Entry 6B6Y (X-ray diffraction, 2.60 A resolution); this record covers chains A and B.

[Chain A (and B)]
Name: Carbon monoxide dehydrogenase
From: Desulfovibrio vulgaris
Notes: EC 1.2.7.4; chain B of this document is another copy of the same molecule, construct and numbering; everything in this record applies to it too
UniProt: Q72A99 (Q72A99_DESVH); numbering as in UniProt (aligned over 2-629)
Chain sequence (637 residues; each row starts with the number of its first residue; numbers below 1 keep their minus sign (Met-7 is residue -7)):
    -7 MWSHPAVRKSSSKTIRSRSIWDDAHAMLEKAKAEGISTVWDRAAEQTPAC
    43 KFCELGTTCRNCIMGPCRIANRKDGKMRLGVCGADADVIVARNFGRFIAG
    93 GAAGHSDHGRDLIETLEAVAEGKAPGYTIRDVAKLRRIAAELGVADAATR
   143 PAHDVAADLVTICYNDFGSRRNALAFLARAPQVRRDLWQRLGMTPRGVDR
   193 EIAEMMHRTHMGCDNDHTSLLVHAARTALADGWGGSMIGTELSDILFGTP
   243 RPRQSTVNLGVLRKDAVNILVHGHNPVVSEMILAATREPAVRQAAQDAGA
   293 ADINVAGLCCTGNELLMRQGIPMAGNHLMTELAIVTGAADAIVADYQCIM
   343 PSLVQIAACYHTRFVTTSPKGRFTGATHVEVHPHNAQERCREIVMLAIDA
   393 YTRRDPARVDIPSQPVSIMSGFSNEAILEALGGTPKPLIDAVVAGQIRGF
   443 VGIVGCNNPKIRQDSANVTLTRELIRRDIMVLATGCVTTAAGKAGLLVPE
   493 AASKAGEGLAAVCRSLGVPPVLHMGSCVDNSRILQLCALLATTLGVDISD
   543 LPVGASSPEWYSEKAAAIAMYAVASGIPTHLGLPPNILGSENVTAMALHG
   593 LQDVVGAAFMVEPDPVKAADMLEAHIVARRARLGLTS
Disordered / not traced: -7 to 7, 64-67, 287-288 (chain B: -7 to 5, 64-66, 288-290, 629)
Sequence notes: expression tag (-7 to 1)
Ion coordination: 2Fe-2S cluster Fe: Cys42, Cys45 (shared with Cys42(B), Cys45(B) of chain B); 4Fe-4S cluster Fe: Cys51, Cys54, Cys59, Cys74; Fe(4)-Ni(1)-S(4) cluster, oxidized Ni: His266, Cys301, Cys302, Cys340, Cys448, Cys478, Cys519, Lys556
Ligand contacts:
  - Fe(4)-Ni(1)-S(4) cluster, oxidized (CUV): His266, Cys301, Cys302, Asn305, His319, Cys340, Val446, Gly447, Cys448, Gly477, Cys478, Cys519, Tyr553, Ser554, Lys556, Ala557
  - 2Fe-2S cluster (FES): Cys42, Phe44, Cys45, Thr50, Arg60
  - 4Fe-4S cluster (SF4): Cys51, Arg52, Asn53, Cys54, Met56, Gly57, Pro58, Cys59, Gly72, Val73, Cys74, Ala76, Ile81, Arg84, Met203
From the paper describing this entry:
  - Fe(4)-Ni(1)-S(4) cluster, oxidized coordination: Cys301
  - catalytic residues: Lys556 (citing earlier work)

[How chain A and chain B interact]
Contacting residue pairs (194; chain A residue first):
  Val31(A) with Val73(B)
  Arg34(A) with Gly72(B), hydrogen bond (side chain-backbone); Val73(B), hydrogen bond (side chain-backbone); Cys74(B); Gly75(B)
  Ala35(A) with Val73(B), hydrophobic
  Glu37(A) with Lys68(B); Met69(B), hydrogen bond (side chain-backbone)
  Gln38(A) with Pro58(B); Cys59(B); Arg60(B), hydrogen bond (side chain-backbone); Met69(B); Leu71(B), hydrogen bond (side chain-backbone); Val73(B)
  Pro40(A) with Arg60(B), hydrogen bond (backbone-side chain)
  Ala41(A) with Pro58(B); Arg60(B)
  Cys42(A) with Arg60(B)
  Cys45(A) with Thr50(B); Arg52(B); Pro58(B), hydrophobic
  Thr50(A) with Cys45(B)
  Arg52(A) with Cys45(B); Phe89(B)
  Asn53(A) with Phe89(B); Glu555(B)
  Cys54(A) with Phe89(B), hydrophobic; Tyr553(B)
  Ile55(A) with Asn450(B); Lys452(B), hydrogen bond (backbone-side chain); Trp552(B); Tyr553(B), hydrogen bond (backbone-backbone); Leu575(B), hydrophobic
  Met56(A) with His319(B); Asn450(B); Pro451(B); Lys452(B), hydrogen bond (backbone-side chain); Tyr553(B), hydrophobic
  Gly57(A) with Lys452(B), hydrogen bond (backbone-side chain)
  Pro58(A) with Gln38(B); Ala41(B); Cys45(B), hydrophobic
  Cys59(A) with Gln38(B)
  Arg60(A) with Gln38(B), hydrogen bond (backbone-side chain)
  Lys68(A) with Glu37(B)
  Met69(A) with Glu37(B), hydrogen bond (backbone-side chain); Gln38(B)
  Leu71(A) with Gln38(B), hydrogen bond (backbone-side chain)
  Gly72(A) with Arg34(B), hydrogen bond (backbone-side chain)
  Val73(A) with Val31(B); Arg34(B), hydrogen bond (backbone-side chain); Ala35(B), hydrophobic; Gln38(B)
  Cys74(A) with Arg34(B); Met342(B); Pro343(B); Ser344(B), hydrogen bond (backbone-backbone)
  Gly75(A) with Arg34(B); Pro343(B)
  Ala76(A) with Pro343(B)
  Arg88(A) with Gly92(B); Met198(B); Glu555(B), salt bridge
  Phe89(A) with Arg52(B); Asn53(B); Cys54(B), hydrophobic
  Gly92(A) with Arg88(B); Met198(B)
  Ala95(A) with Ala195(B); Met198(B), hydrophobic; His199(B)
  Gly96(A) with His199(B)
  Asp99(A) with Glu196(B); His199(B)
  Arg102(A) with Ser161(B), hydrogen bond; Arg192(B)
  Glu106(A) with Arg192(B), salt bridge
  Glu109(A) with Arg162(B), salt bridge
  Thr153(A) with Arg162(B), hydrogen bond
  Tyr156(A) with Ser161(B); Arg162(B)
  Phe159(A) with Phe159(B); Gly160(B)
  Gly160(A) with Phe159(B)
  Ser161(A) with Arg102(B), hydrogen bond; Tyr156(B); Phe159(B)
  Arg162(A) with Glu109(B), salt bridge; Thr153(B), hydrogen bond; Tyr156(B)
  Asp191(A) with Asp191(B); Arg192(B); Ala195(B)
  Arg192(A) with Arg102(B); Glu106(B), salt bridge; Asp191(B)
  Ala195(A) with Ala95(B); Asp99(B); Asp191(B)
  Glu196(A) with Asp99(B); Lys362(B)
  Met198(A) with Arg88(B); Gly92(B); Ala95(B), hydrophobic; Met198(B), hydrophobic
  His199(A) with Ala95(B); Gly96(B); Asp99(B); Tyr338(B); Gln339(B), hydrogen bond; Lys362(B)
  Arg200(A) with Pro361(B), hydrogen bond (side chain-backbone); Lys362(B)
  His202(A) with Gly92(B); Gln339(B), hydrogen bond; Ser554(B); Glu555(B); Lys556(B), hydrogen bond (side chain-backbone)
  Met203(A) with His319(B); Gln339(B); Cys340(B), hydrogen bond (backbone-backbone); Met342(B), hydrophobic; Tyr553(B)
  Gly204(A) with Tyr338(B); Gln339(B), hydrogen bond (backbone-backbone); Cys340(B), hydrogen bond (backbone-backbone); Ile341(B), hydrogen bond (backbone-backbone); Phe365(B)
  Cys205(A) with Tyr338(B), hydrophobic; Gln339(B), hydrogen bond; Lys362(B), hydrogen bond (side chain-backbone); Gly363(B); Arg364(B); Phe365(B)
  Asp206(A) with Lys362(B); Arg364(B)
  Asn207(A) with Pro343(B); Arg364(B), hydrogen bond (backbone-backbone); Phe365(B); Thr366(B), hydrogen bond (backbone-backbone)
  Asp208(A) with Arg364(B), hydrogen bond (backbone-backbone); Thr366(B), hydrogen bond
  Ser211(A) with Arg364(B)
  His319(A) with Met56(B); Met203(B)
  Tyr338(A) with His199(B); Gly204(B); Cys205(B), hydrophobic
  Gln339(A) with His199(B), hydrogen bond; His202(B), hydrogen bond; Met203(B); Gly204(B), hydrogen bond (backbone-backbone); Cys205(B)
  Cys340(A) with Met203(B), hydrogen bond (backbone-backbone); Gly204(B), hydrogen bond (backbone-backbone)
  Ile341(A) with Gly204(B), hydrogen bond (backbone-backbone)
  Met342(A) with Cys74(B); Met203(B), hydrophobic
  Pro343(A) with Cys74(B); Gly75(B); Ala76(B); Asn207(B)
  Ser344(A) with Cys74(B), hydrogen bond (backbone-backbone)
  Pro361(A) with Arg200(B), hydrogen bond (backbone-side chain)
  Lys362(A) with Glu196(B); His199(B); Arg200(B); Cys205(B), hydrogen bond (backbone-side chain); Asp206(B)
  Gly363(A) with Cys205(B)
  Arg364(A) with Cys205(B); Asp206(B); Asn207(B), hydrogen bond (backbone-backbone); Asp208(B), hydrogen bond (backbone-backbone); Ser211(B)
  Phe365(A) with Gly204(B); Cys205(B); Asn207(B)
  Thr366(A) with Asn207(B), hydrogen bond (backbone-backbone); Asp208(B), hydrogen bond
  Asn450(A) with Ile55(B); Met56(B)
  Pro451(A) with Met56(B)
  Trp552(A) with Ile55(B)
  Tyr553(A) with Cys54(B); Ile55(B), hydrogen bond (backbone-backbone); Met56(B), hydrophobic; Met203(B)
  Ser554(A) with His202(B)
  Glu555(A) with Asn53(B); Arg88(B), salt bridge; His202(B)
  Lys556(A) with His202(B), hydrogen bond (backbone-side chain)
  Leu575(A) with Ile55(B), hydrophobic
Interface residues without a listed pair, chain A (87 interface residues in all): Glu46, Ala91, Gly93, Ser98, Val152, Ile194, His209, Pro576
Interface residues without a listed pair, chain B (87 interface residues in all): Cys42, Glu46, Ala91, Gly93, Ser98, Val152, Ile194, His209, Pro576, Asn578

[Summary]
The chain A/chain B interface involves 87 residues from each chain, with 49 hydrogen bonds and 6 salt bridges.
Among the polar pairs are Arg88(A)-Glu555(B), Glu106(A)-Arg192(B) and Glu109(A)-Arg162(B). Ligands of chain A:
4Fe-4S cluster, Fe(4)-Ni(1)-S(4) cluster, oxidized and 2Fe-2S cluster. The paper reports the catalytic residue
Lys556(A); Fe(4)-Ni(1)-S(4) cluster, oxidized coordination by Cys301(A).
Both chains are Carbon monoxide dehydrogenase (Desulfovibrio vulgaris). Entry 6B6Y (Crystal structure of
Desulfovibrio vulgaris carbon monoxide dehydrogenase, dithionite-reduced then oxygen-exposed (protein batch
2), oxidized C-cluster) was determined by X-ray diffraction (same publication as 6B6V, 6B6W, 6B6X and 6DC2).
